PDB entry 6UBI | X-ray diffraction, 1.90 A resolution | chains A and C of the 3 polymer chains in the assembly

# Chain A
Name: VRC34.05 heavy chain
From: Homo sapiens
Reference sequence: P0DOX5 (IGG1_HUMAN); residues 111-220 here correspond to UniProt positions 117-226 (UniProt number = residue number + 6)
Chain sequence (229 residues; each row starts with the number of its first residue; a row labelled like 82A-82C holds insertion residues (82A, then the next letters in order)):
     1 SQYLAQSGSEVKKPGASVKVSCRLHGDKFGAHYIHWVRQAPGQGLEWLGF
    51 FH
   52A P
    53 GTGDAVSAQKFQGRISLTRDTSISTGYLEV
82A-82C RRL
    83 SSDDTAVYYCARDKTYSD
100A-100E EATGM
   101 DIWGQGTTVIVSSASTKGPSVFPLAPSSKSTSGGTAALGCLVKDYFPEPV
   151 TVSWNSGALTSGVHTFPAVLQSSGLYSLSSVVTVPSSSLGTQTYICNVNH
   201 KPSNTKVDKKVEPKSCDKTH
Unresolved in the structure: 128-134, 214-220
Cystine bridges: Cys22-Cys92, Cys140-Cys196

# Chain C
Name: HIV fusion peptide 512-519
Chain sequence (8 residues; each row starts with the number of its first residue):
   512 AVGIGAVF

# Interface between chain A and chain C
Contacting residue pairs (22):
  Gly30(A) - Val518(C)
  Gly30(A) - Phe519(C)
  Ala31(A) - Val518(C)
  Ala31(A) - Phe519(C)  hydrophobic
  Tyr33(A) - Gly514(C)
  Tyr33(A) - Ile515(C)  hydrogen bond (side chain-backbone)
  Tyr33(A) - Gly516(C)  hydrogen bond (side chain-backbone)
  Phe50(A) - Ile515(C)  hydrophobic
  Phe51(A) - Ile515(C)
  His52(A) - Ile515(C)
  His52(A) - Gly516(C)
  His52(A) - Ala517(C)  hydrogen bond (side chain-backbone)
  His52(A) - Val518(C)
  Asp56(A) - Ile515(C)
  Ala57(A) - Ile515(C)
  Val58(A) - Ile515(C)  hydrophobic
  Asp100(A) - Gly514(C)
  Asp100(A) - Ala517(C)
  Asp100(A) - Val518(C)  hydrogen bond (side chain-backbone)
  Glu100A(A) - Ala512(C)  hydrogen bond (side chain-backbone)
  Glu100A(A) - Val513(C)
  Ala100B(A) - Val513(C)  hydrogen bond (backbone-backbone)
Also at the interface, not in a pair above, chain A (15 interface residues in all): Lys28, His32, Thr97
From the paper, about this interface:
  - residue pairs: Tyr33(A)-Ile515(C) (hydrogen bond), Tyr33(A)-Gly516(C) (hydrogen bond)
  - epitope / paratope residues, chain A: Tyr33(A)
  - epitope / paratope residues, chain C: Ile515(C), Gly516(C)

# Summary
The interface between chain A and chain C involves 15 residues on one side and 8 on the other, with 6 hydrogen
bonds. Polar contacts include Tyr33(A)-Ile515(C), Tyr33(A)-Gly516(C) and His52(A)-Ala517(C). The authors
report hydrogen bonds between Tyr33(A) and Ile515(C) and Tyr33(A) and Gly516(C). From the paper:
epitope/paratope residues Tyr33(A) and Ile515(C) among others.
Chain A is VRC34.05 heavy chain (Homo sapiens) and chain C is HIV fusion peptide 512-519; the structure,
N123-VRC34.05 HIV neutralizing antibody in complex with HIV fusion peptide residue 512-519, was determined by
X-ray diffraction together with 6UCE and 6UCF from the same study.
